PDB entry 9E2K | electron microscopy, 3.00 A resolution | chains A and E of the 6 polymer chains in the assembly

Chain A (and E):
Name: Variediene synthase
From: Aspergillus stellatus
Notes: EC 4.2.3.218, 4.2.3.219, 2.5.1.29, 2.5.1.81; chain E of this document is another copy of the same molecule, construct and numbering; everything in this record applies to it too
Reference sequence: A0A0P0ZD79 (EVVS_EMEVA); residues 21-725 here correspond to UniProt positions 1-705 (UniProt number = residue number - 20)
Chain sequence (725 residues; numbered 1 to 725; the number before each row is that of its first residue):
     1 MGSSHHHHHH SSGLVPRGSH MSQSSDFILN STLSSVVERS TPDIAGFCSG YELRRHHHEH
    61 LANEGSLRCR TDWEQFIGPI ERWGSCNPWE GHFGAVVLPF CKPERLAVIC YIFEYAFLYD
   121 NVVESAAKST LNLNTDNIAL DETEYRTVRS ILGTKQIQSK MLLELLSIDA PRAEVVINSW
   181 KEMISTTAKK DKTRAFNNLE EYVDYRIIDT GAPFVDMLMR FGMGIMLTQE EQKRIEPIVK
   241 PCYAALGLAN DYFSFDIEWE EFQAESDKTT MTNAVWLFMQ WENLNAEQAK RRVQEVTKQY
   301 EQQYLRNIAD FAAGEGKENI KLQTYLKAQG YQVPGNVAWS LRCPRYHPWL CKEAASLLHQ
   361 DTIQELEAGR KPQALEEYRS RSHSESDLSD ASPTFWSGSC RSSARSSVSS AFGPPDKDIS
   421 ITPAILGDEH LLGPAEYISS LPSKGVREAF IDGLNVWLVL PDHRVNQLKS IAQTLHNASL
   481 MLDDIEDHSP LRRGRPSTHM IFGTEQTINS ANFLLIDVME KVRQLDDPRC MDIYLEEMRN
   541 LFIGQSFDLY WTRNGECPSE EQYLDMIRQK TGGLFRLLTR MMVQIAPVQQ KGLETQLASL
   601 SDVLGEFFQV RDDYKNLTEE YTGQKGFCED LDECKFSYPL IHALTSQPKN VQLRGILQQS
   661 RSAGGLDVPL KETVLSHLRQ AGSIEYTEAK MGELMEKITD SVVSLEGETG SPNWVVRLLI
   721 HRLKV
Not modelled in the structure: 1-425, 620-630 (chain E: 1-425, 620-630, 710-725)
Construct notes: initiating methionine (1); expression tag (2-20)
UniProt features mapped onto this chain:
  - motif: D120 to E124 (DDXXD 1), N250 to E258 (NSE/DTE), D483 to D487 (DDXXD 2)
  - binding site (Mg(2+)): D120, D483, D487
  - binding site (substrate): D120, R206 to D209, N250, S254 to E258, R345, Y346
  - binding site (isopentenyl diphosphate): K444, R447, H476, R493
  - binding site (dimethylallyl diphosphate): R492, K570, T571, Q609, N616, K625, K635

How chain A and chain E interact:
Pairs across the interface - 14 pairs, chain A then chain E:
  E429(A) with K649(E)
  H430(A) with V651(E)
  Y437(A) with Q652(E)
  L491(A) with P669(E), hydrophobic
  P496(A) with P669(E), hydrophobic; L670(E), hydrophobic; T673(E)
  M500(A) with Q659(E); L670(E)
  I501(A) with Q652(E); G655(E); I656(E)
  F502(A) with V651(E), hydrophobic; Q652(E)
Other interface residues (no listed pair), chain A (9 interface residues in all): R495

Overview:
Chain A and chain E each contribute 9 residues to their interface. From UniProt: 3 Mg2+-binding residues, 13
substrate-binding residues, 4 isopentenyl diphosphate-binding residues and 7 dimethylallyl diphosphate-binding
residues on chain A.
Both chains are Variediene synthase (Aspergillus stellatus). Entry 9E2K (Variediene synthase with one cyclase
(conformation 1)) was determined by electron microscopy (same publication as 9E2H, 9E2I, 9E2J, 9E2L and 9E2M).
